Entry 3V2L (X-ray diffraction, 1.80 A resolution); this record covers chain A.

Chain A:
Protein: Agap005208-pa
Organism: Anopheles gambiae
Reference sequence: Q7Q9J3 (Q7Q9J3_ANOGA); residues 2-120 here correspond to UniProt positions 24-142 (UniProt number = residue number + 22)
Amino-acid sequence (120 residues; row label = number of the first residue in the row):
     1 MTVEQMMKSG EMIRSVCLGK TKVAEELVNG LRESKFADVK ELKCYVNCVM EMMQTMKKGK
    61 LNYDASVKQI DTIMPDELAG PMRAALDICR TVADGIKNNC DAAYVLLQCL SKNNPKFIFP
Sequence notes: expression tag (1)
Disulfide bonds: Cys17-Cys48, Cys44-Cys100, Cys89-Cys109
From the paper describing this entry:
  - contacts within the chain: Arg14-Glu25, Glu11-Arg14, Tyr45-Pro120 (hydrogen bond), Arg14-Pro120, Arg32-Pro120
  - binding site for tetraethylene glycol: Met6, Met7, Gly10, Arg32, Met53, Ile70, Ile73, Met82, Leu110, Ile118, Phe119, Pro120
  - binding site for tetraethylene glycol: Thr55 (proposed by the authors, not directly observed)

In short:
The paper reports a binding site for tetraethylene glycol at Met6, Met7 and Gly10 among others; contacts
within the chain involving Arg14, Glu25 and Glu11 among others.
Chain A is Agap005208-pa (Anopheles gambiae); the structure, Structure of Anopheles gambiae odorant binding
protein 20 bound to polyethylene glycol, was determined by X-ray diffraction (same publication as 3VB1 and
4F7F).
